PDB entry 6Y2C | X-ray diffraction, 2.00 A resolution | chain A

== Chain A ==
Molecule: Far upstream element-binding protein 1
Organism: Homo sapiens
UniProtKB: Q96AE4 (FUBP1_HUMAN), isoform Q96AE4-2; residues 261-351 here correspond to UniProt positions 260-350 (UniProt number = residue number - 1)
Sequence (93 residues; each row starts with the number of its first residue):
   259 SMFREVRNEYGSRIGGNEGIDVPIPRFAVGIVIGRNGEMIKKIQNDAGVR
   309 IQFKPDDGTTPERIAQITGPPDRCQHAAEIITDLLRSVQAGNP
Disordered / not traced: 259-276, 349-351
Sequence notes: expression tag (259-260)
Ion coordination: Zn2+ site 1: D304, H334 (shared with 1 residue of chain B); Zn2+ site 2: E337, D341 (shared with 1 residue of chain B)

== Summary ==
The Zn2+ site 1 is built by D304 and H334. E337 and D341 coordinate Zn2+ site 2.
Chain A is Far upstream element-binding protein 1 (Homo sapiens); the structure, Crystal structure of the
third KH domain of FUBP1, was determined by X-ray diffraction (same publication as 6Y24 and 6Y2D).
